Entry 5XKG (X-ray diffraction, 2.20 A resolution); this record covers chains A and E of the 6 polymer chains in the assembly.

Chain A:
Protein: Tubulin alpha-1B chain
From: Sus scrofa
Reference sequence: Q2XVP4 (TBA1B_PIG); residues 1-451 here = UniProt positions 1-451
Sequence (451 residues; each row starts with the number of its first residue):
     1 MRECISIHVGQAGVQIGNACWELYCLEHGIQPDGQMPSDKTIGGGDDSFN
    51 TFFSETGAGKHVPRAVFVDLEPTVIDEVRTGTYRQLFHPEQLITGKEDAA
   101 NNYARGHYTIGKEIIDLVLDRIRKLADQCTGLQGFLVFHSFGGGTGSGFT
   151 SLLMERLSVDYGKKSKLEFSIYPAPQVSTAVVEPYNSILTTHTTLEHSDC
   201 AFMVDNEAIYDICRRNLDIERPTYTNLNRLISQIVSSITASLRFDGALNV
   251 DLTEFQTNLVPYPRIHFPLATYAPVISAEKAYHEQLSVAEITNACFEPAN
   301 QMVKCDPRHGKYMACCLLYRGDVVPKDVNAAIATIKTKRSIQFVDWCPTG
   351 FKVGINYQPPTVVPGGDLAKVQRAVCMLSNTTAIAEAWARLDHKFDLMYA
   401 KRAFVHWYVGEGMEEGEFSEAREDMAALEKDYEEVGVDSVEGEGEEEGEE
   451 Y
Disordered / not traced: 438-451
Metal / ion sites: Ca2+: Asp-39, Thr-41, Gly-44, Glu-55
Ligand contacts:
  - 890 (4-[(3-azanyl-4-methoxy-phenyl)-methyl-amino]chromen-2-one): Thr-179, Ala-180, Val-181
  - GTP (guanosine-5'-triphosphate): Gly-10, Gln-11, Ala-12, Gln-15, Ile-16, Asp-69, Asp-98, Ala-99, Ala-100, Asn-101, Ser-140, Gly-142, Gly-143, Gly-144, Thr-145, Gly-146, Ile-171, Pro-173, Val-177, Ser-178, Thr-179, Glu-183, Asn-206, Tyr-224, Leu-227, Asn-228, Ile-231
Swiss-Prot annotation at these positions:
  - motif: Met-1 to Cys-4 (MREC motif)
  - active site: Glu-254
  - binding site (GTP): Gly-10, Gln-11, Ala-12, Gln-15, Glu-71, Ala-99, Ser-140, Gly-143, Gly-144, Thr-145, Gly-146, Thr-179, Glu-183, Asn-206, Tyr-224, Asn-228, Leu-252
  - binding site (Mg(2+)): Glu-71
  - site: Tyr-451 (Involved in polymerization)
  - modified residue: Lys-40 (N6,N6,N6-trimethyllysine), Ser-48 (Phosphoserine), Ser-232 (Phosphoserine), Tyr-282 (3'-nitrotyrosine), Arg-339 (Omega-N-methylarginine), Ser-439 (Phosphoserine), Glu-443 (5-glutamyl polyglutamate), Glu-445 (5-glutamyl polyglutamate), Tyr-451 (3'-nitrotyrosine)
  - cross-link (Glycyl lysine isopeptide (Lys-Gly)): Lys-326 (interchain with G-Cter in ubiquitin), Lys-370 (interchain with G-Cter in ubiquitin)

Chain E:
Protein: Stathmin-4
From: Rattus norvegicus
Reference sequence: P63043 (STMN4_RAT); residues 5-145 here correspond to UniProt positions 49-189 (UniProt number = residue number + 44)
Sequence (143 residues; numbered 3 to 145; the number before each row is that of its first residue):
     3 MADMEVIELNKCTSGQSFEVILKPPSFDGVPEFNASLPRRRDPSLEEIQK
    53 KLEAAEERRKYQEAELLKHLAEKREHEREVIQKAIEENNNFIKMAKEKLA
   103 QKMESNKENREAHLAAMLERLQEKDKHAEEVRKNKELKEEASR
Disordered / not traced: 3-5, 29-43, 142-145
Differences from the reference sequence: expression tag (3-4)
Swiss-Prot annotation at these positions:
  - modified residue: Ser-46 (Phosphoserine)

How chain A and chain E interact:
Pairs across the interface (59):
  His-107(A) with Leu-54(E)
  Tyr-108(A) with Leu-54(E), hydrophobic; Ala-57(E), hydrophobic; Arg-61(E)
  Thr-109(A) with Arg-61(E)
  Lys-112(A) with Leu-54(E); Glu-55(E); Glu-58(E), salt bridge
  Glu-155(A) with Ile-50(E)
  Arg-156(A) with Leu-47(E)
  Ser-158(A) with Asp-44(E)
  Val-159(A) with Pro-45(E); Ser-46(E); Leu-47(E)
  His-197(A) with Asp-44(E)
  Asp-245(A) with Cys-14(E); Ser-16(E)
  Ala-247(A) with Asn-12(E); Ser-19(E)
  Leu-248(A) with Ser-19(E)
  Pro-325(A) with Gln-18(E); Phe-20(E), hydrophobic
  Asn-329(A) with Val-8(E); Phe-20(E); Val-22(E)
  Ile-332(A) with Val-22(E), hydrophobic
  Lys-336(A) with Leu-24(E); Lys-25(E)
  Asp-345(A) with Pro-27(E); Ser-28(E), hydrogen bond (backbone-backbone)
  Trp-346(A) with Pro-27(E)
  Cys-347(A) with Pro-27(E)
  Pro-348(A) with Lys-25(E); Pro-27(E)
  Thr-349(A) with Ile-23(E); Leu-24(E), hydrogen bond (backbone-backbone); Lys-25(E), hydrogen bond (backbone-backbone)
  Gly-350(A) with Val-22(E)
  Phe-351(A) with Glu-21(E); Val-22(E), hydrogen bond (backbone-backbone)
  Lys-352(A) with Phe-20(E); Glu-21(E), salt bridge
  Val-353(A) with Ser-19(E); Phe-20(E), hydrogen bond (backbone-backbone)
  Gly-354(A) with Gln-18(E)
  Ile-355(A) with Gly-17(E); Gln-18(E), hydrogen bond (backbone-backbone)
  Asn-356(A) with Ser-16(E)
  Tyr-357(A) with Thr-15(E); Ser-16(E), hydrogen bond (backbone-backbone); Gly-17(E); Gln-18(E), hydrogen bond
  Val-409(A) with Gln-64(E)
  Gly-410(A) with Gln-64(E)
  Glu-411(A) with Arg-61(E), hydrogen bond (backbone-side chain)
  Gly-412(A) with Ala-57(E); Arg-60(E), hydrogen bond (backbone-side chain); Arg-61(E)
  Glu-414(A) with Arg-60(E), salt bridge
Also at the interface, not in a pair above, chain A (37 interface residues in all): Leu-152, Glu-196, Val-328
Also at the interface, not in a pair above, chain E (31 interface residues in all): Pro-26, Gln-51, Lys-53

In short:
37 residues of chain A and 31 residues of chain E are in contact; the contacts include 10 hydrogen bonds and 3
salt bridges. Among the polar pairs are Lys-112(A)/Glu-58(E), Lys-352(A)/Glu-21(E) and Glu-414(A)/Arg-60(E).
Ligands of chain A: GTP and compound 890.
Here chain A is Tubulin alpha-1B chain (Sus scrofa) and chain E is Stathmin-4 (Rattus norvegicus). Entry 5XKG
(Crystal structure of T2R-TTL-CH1 complex) was determined by X-ray diffraction.
